PDB entry 3WDY | X-ray diffraction, 1.94 A resolution | chain A

== Chain A ==
Name: Beta-1,3-1,4-glucanase
Notes: EC 3.2.1.73
Reference sequence: E0XN39 (E0XN39_9EURO); residues 1-296 here correspond to UniProt positions 19-314 (UniProt number = residue number + 18)
Sequence (296 residues; each row starts with the number of its first residue):
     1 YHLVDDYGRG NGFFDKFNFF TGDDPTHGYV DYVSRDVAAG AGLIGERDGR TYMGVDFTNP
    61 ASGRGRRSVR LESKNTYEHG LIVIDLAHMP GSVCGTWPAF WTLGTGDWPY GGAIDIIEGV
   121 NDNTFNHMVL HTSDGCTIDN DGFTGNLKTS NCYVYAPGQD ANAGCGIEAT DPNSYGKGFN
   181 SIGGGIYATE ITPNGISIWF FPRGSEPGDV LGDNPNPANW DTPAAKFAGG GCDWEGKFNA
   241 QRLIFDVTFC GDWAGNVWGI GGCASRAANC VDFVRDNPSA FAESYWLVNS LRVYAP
Sequence notes: engineered mutation Ala113 (Glu131 in E0XN39)
Disulfide bonds: Cys94-Cys263, Cys136-Cys232, Cys152-Cys165, Cys250-Cys270

== In short ==
Chain A is Beta-1,3-1,4-glucanase; the structure, The complex structure of E113A with cellotetraose, was
determined by X-ray diffraction, deposited together with 3WDT, 3WDU, 3WDW and 3WDX.
